7B7F - chain A; structure by X-ray diffraction, 1.60 A resolution.

Chain A:
Protein: PLL lectin
Source organism: Photorhabdus laumondii
UniProt: A0A329WTS5 (A0A329WTS5_9GAMM); residues 1-368 here correspond to UniProt positions 8-375 (UniProt number = residue number + 7)
Chain sequence (381 residues; numbered 1 to 381; the number before each row is that of its first residue):
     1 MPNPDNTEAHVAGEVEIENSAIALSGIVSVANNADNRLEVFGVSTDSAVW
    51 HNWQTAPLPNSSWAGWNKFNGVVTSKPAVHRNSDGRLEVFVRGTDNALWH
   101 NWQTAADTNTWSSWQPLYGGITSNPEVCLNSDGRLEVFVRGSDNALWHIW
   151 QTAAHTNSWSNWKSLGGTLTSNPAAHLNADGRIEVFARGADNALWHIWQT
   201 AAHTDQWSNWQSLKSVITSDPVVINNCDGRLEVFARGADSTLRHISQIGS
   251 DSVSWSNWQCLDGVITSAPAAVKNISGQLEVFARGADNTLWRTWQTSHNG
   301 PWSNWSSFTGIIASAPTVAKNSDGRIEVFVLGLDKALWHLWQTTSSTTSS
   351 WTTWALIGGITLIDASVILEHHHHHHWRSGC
Not modelled in the structure: 1-16, 371-381
Sequence notes: conflict H10 (Tyr17 in A0A329WTS5), V139 (Ala146 in A0A329WTS5); expression tag (369-381)
Disulfides: C260 forms a disulfide with the same residue of a neighbouring copy of this chain
Residues lining bound ligands:
  - alpha-L-fucopyranose (FUC), molecule 1: G71, V72, V73, V91, G93, T94, D95, W99, W114
  - alpha-L-fucopyranose (FUC), molecule 2: G119, G120, I121, V139, G141, S142, D143, W147, W162
  - alpha-L-fucopyranose (FUC), molecule 3: G167, T168, G189, A190, D191, W195, W210
  - alpha-L-fucopyranose (FUC), molecule 4: G310, I311, I312, V330, G332, L333, D334, W338, W354
  - alpha-L-fucopyranose / beta-L-fucopyranose, molecule 1: G71, V72, V73, V91, G93, T94, D95, W99, W114
  - alpha-L-fucopyranose / beta-L-fucopyranose, molecule 2: G119, G120, I121, V139, G141, S142, D143, W147, W162
  - alpha-L-fucopyranose / beta-L-fucopyranose, molecule 3: G167, T168, G189, A190, D191, W195, W210
  - alpha-L-fucopyranose / beta-L-fucopyranose, molecule 4: G310, I311, I312, V330, G332, L333, D334, W338, W354
  - beta-L-fucopyranose (FUL), molecule 1: G71, V72, V73, G93, T94, D95, W99, W114
  - beta-L-fucopyranose (FUL), molecule 2: G119, G120, I121, V139, G141, S142, D143, W147, W162
  - beta-L-fucopyranose (FUL), molecule 3: G167, T168, G189, A190, D191, W195, W210
  - beta-L-fucopyranose (FUL), molecule 4: G310, I311, I312, V330, G332, L333, D334, W338, W354

Summary:
Bound to chain A: 4 copies of alpha-L-fucopyranose, 4 copies of beta-L-fucopyranose and 4 copies of a glycan.
Chain A is PLL lectin (Photorhabdus laumondii); the structure, Room temperature X-ray structure of
H/D-exchanged PLL lectin in complex with L-fucose, was determined by X-ray diffraction, deposited together
with 7BBC, 7B7C, 7B7E, 7BB4 and 7BBI.
